Entry 1C2B (X-ray diffraction, 4.50 A resolution (low resolution: residue-level contacts below are approximate; hydrogen-bond / salt-bridge calls are withheld)); this record covers chain A.

Chain A:
Protein: Acetylcholinesterase
From: Electrophorus electricus
Notes: EC 3.1.1.7; fragment: a4 form
UniProtKB: P21836 (ACES_MOUSE); residues 4-543 here correspond to UniProt positions 35-574 (UniProt number = residue number + 31)
Amino-acid sequence (540 residues; numbered 4 to 543; the number before each row is that of its first residue):
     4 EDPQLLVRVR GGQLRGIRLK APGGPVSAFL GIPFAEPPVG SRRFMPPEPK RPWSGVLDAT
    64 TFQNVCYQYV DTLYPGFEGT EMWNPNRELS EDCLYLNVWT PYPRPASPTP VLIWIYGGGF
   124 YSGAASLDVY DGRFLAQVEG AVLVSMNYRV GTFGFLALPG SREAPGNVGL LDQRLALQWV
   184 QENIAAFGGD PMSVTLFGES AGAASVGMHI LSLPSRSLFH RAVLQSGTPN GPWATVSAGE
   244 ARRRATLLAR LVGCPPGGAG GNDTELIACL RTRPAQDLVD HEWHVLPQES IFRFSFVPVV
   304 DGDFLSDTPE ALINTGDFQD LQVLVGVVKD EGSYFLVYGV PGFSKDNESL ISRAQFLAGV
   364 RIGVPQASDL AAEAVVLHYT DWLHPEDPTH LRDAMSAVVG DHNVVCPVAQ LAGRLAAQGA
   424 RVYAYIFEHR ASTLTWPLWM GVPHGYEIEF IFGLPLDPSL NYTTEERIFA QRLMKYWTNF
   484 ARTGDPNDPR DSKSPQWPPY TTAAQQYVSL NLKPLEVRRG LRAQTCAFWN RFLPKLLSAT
Disordered / not traced: 4
Disulfides: Cys-69/Cys-96, Cys-257/Cys-272, Cys-409/Cys-529
Swiss-Prot annotation at these positions:
  - active site: Ser-203 (Acyl-ester intermediate), Glu-334 (Charge relay system), His-447 (Charge relay system)
  - glycosylation (N-linked (GlcNAc...) asparagine): Asn-265, Asn-350, Asn-464

In short:
From UniProt: 3 active-site residues.
Chain A is Acetylcholinesterase (Electrophorus electricus); the structure, Electrophorus electricus
acetylcholinesterase, was determined by X-ray diffraction, deposited together with 1C2O.
